4LVM - chains A and B of the 3 polymer chains in the assembly; structure by X-ray diffraction, 3.10 A resolution.

Chain A:
Protein: Plasmid recombination enzyme
Source organism: Streptococcus agalactiae
Notes: fragment: Relaxase Domain of MobM protein
UniProtKB: P13925 (PRE_STRAG); residues 2-199 here = UniProt positions 2-199
Sequence (198 residues; row label = number of the first residue in the row):
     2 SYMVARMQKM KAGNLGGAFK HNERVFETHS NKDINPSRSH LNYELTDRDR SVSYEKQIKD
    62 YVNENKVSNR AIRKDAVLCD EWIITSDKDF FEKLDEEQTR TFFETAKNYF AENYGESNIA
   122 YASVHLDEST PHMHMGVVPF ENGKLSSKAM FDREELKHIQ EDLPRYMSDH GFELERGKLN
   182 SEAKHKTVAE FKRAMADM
Not modelled in the structure: 27-32
Ion coordination: Mn2+: His22, His126, Glu129, His133, His135; Na+ near Asn181 (its only coordinating residue here); Mg2+ near Met199 (its only coordinating residue here)
UniProt features mapped onto this chain:
  - binding site (DNA): Tyr44, Tyr115
What the authors report for this chain:
  - Mn2+ coordination: His22
  - conformationally variable residues (order/disorder transition, side-chain flip): Arg25, Asn43
  - catalytic residues: Glu129 (from molecular simulation)
  - catalytic residues: Arg25 (proposed by the authors, not directly observed)
  - mutagenesis - H22A, H22Y, R25A: abolished catalytic activity
  - mutagenesis - Y44F: unchanged catalytic activity
  - mutagenesis - E129A, E129Q: decreased catalytic activity (relaxation activity)

Chain B:
Molecule: ACTTTAT oligonucleotide
Notes: fragment: oligonucleotide_1 mimicking pMV158 oriT DNA hairpin
Sequence (7 nucleotides; each row starts with the number of its first residue):
     1 ACTTTAT

How chain A and chain B interact:
Residue-residue contacts (12):
  Arg71(A) with DA6(B), phosphate contact; DT7(B), phosphate contact
  Ala72(A) with DA6(B), sugar contact; DT7(B), hydrogen bond to the phosphate
  Ile73(A) with DA6(B), phosphate contact
  Arg74(A) with DT4(B), hydrogen bond to the base; DT5(B), hydrogen bond to the sugar; DA6(B), phosphate contact
  Lys75(A) with DT5(B), salt bridge to the phosphate; DA6(B), hydrogen bond to the phosphate
  Asp76(A) with DT5(B), sugar contact
  Lys149(A) with DA1(B), base contact
Interface residues without a listed pair, chain A (8 interface residues in all): Asn70
Interface residues without a listed pair, chain B (6 interface residues in all): DC2

Summary:
8 residues of chain A and 6 residues of chain B are in contact; the contacts include 4 hydrogen bonds and 1
salt bridge. Among the polar pairs are Arg74(A)-DT4(B), Arg74(A)-DT5(B) and Ala72(A)-DT7(B). The paper reports
catalytic residues Glu129(A) and Arg25(A); H22A, H22Y and R25A of chain A abolish catalytic activity; 6
substitutions were tested in all.
Here chain A is Plasmid recombination enzyme (Streptococcus agalactiae) and chain B is ACTTTAT
oligonucleotide. Entry 4LVM (MobM Relaxase Domain (MOBV; Mob_Pre) bound to plasmid pMV158 oriT DNA (23nt).
Mn-bound crystal structure at ...) was determined by X-ray diffraction, deposited together with 5N2Q, 4LVI,
4LVJ, 4LVK and 4LVL.
